Entry 4TUG (X-ray diffraction, 3.55 A resolution); this record covers chains A and H of the 8 polymer chains in the assembly.

[Chain A]
Protein: DNA double-strand break repair protein Mre11
From: Methanocaldococcus jannaschii
UniProtKB: Q58719 (MRE11_METJA); residue numbers follow UniProt; this construct covers 1-333
Sequence (337 residues; numbered -3 to 333; the number before each row is that of its first residue; numbers below 1 keep their minus sign (Arg-3 is residue -3)):
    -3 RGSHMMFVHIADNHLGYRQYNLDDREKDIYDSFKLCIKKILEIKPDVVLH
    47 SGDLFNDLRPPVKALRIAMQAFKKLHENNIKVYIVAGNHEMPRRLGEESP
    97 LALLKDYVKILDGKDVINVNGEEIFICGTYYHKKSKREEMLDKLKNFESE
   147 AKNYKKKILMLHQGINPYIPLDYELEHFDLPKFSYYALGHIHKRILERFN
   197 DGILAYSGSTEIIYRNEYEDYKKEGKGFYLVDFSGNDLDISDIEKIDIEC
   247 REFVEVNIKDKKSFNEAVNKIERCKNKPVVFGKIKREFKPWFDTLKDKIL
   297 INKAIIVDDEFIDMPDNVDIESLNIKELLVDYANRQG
Disordered / not traced: 314-333
Differences from the reference sequence: expression tag (-3 to 0)
Metal / ion sites: Mg2+ site 1: Asp8, Asp49; Mg2+ site 2: Asp49, Asn84
UniProt features mapped onto this chain:
  - active site: His85 (Proton donor)
  - binding site (Mn(2+)): Asp8, His10, Asp49, Asn84, His158, His186, His188
From the paper describing this entry:
  - binding site for the 14-nt DNA strand: Asn17, Arg55, Arg89, Arg90
  - binding site for the 15-nt DNA strand (chain H): Asn17, Arg89, Arg90, Lys129, Ser131, Lys132
  - mutagenesis - R55S, R89S: abolished binding to TP124/580
  - mutagenesis - R55S, R89S: decreased catalytic activity
  - mutagenesis - V58C/L99C, K129A, K132D, I302R, I302Y: decreased catalytic activity on DAR134
  - mutagenesis - K129A, K132D, I302Y: decreased catalytic activity on TP124/580
  - mutagenesis - I302R: unchanged catalytic activity on TP124/580
  - mutagenesis - K59C/E94C: decreased catalytic activity on reduced state
  - mutagenesis - K59C/E94C: increased catalytic activity on oxidized conditions
  - self-association interface (contacts with another copy of this molecule); pairs are residue here / residue on that copy: Val58-Leu99, Lys59-Glu94

[Chain H]
Molecule: 15-nt DNA strand
Sequence (15 nucleotides; numbered 15 to 29; the number before each row is that of its first residue):
    15 CTGTCCTACGTGCCA

[Chain A / chain H interface]
Contacting residue pairs - 6 pairs, chain A then chain H:
  Arg89(A) - DG26(H)  sugar contact
  Arg90(A) - DG26(H)  sugar contact
  Leu91(A) - DG26(H)  hydrogen bond to the phosphate
  Lys129(A) - DC27(H)  sugar contact
  Ser131(A) - DC28(H)  hydrogen bond to the phosphate
  Lys132(A) - DC28(H)  salt bridge to the phosphate
Interface residues without a listed pair, chain A (7 interface residues in all): Asn17
Interface residues without a listed pair, chain H (5 interface residues in all): DT18, DT25

[Overview]
7 residues of chain A and 5 residues of chain H are in contact, with 2 hydrogen bonds and 1 salt bridge. Among
the polar pairs are Leu91(A)-DG26(H), Ser131(A)-DC28(H) and Lys132(A)-DC28(H). From the paper: a binding site
for the 15-nt DNA strand (chain H) at Asn17(A), Arg89(A) and Arg90(A) among others; V58C/L99C, K129A and K132D
of chain A, among others, reduce catalytic activity on DAR134; 8 substitutions were tested in all.
Here chain A is DNA double-strand break repair protein Mre11 (Methanocaldococcus jannaschii) and chain H is a
15-nt DNA strand. Entry 4TUG (Crystal structure of MjMre11-DNA2 complex) was determined by X-ray diffraction
(same publication as 4TUI).
